PDB entry 8BEE | electron microscopy, 2.04 A resolution | chains B and P of the 10 polymer chains in the assembly

[Chain B]
Molecule: NADH dehydrogenase [ubiquinone] iron-sulfur protein 7, mitochondrial
From: Arabidopsis thaliana
Notes: EC 7.1.1.2
UniProt: Q42577 (NDUS7_ARATH); residues 1-218 here = UniProt positions 1-218
Chain sequence (218 residues; row label = number of the first residue in the row):
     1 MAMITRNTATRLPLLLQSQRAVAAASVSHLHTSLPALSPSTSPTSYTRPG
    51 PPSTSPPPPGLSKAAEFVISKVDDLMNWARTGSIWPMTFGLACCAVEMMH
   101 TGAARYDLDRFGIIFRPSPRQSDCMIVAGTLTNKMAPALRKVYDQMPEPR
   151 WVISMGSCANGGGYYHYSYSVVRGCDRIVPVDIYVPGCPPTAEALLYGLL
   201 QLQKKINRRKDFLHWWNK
Unresolved in the structure: 1-61
Ion coordination: 4Fe-4S cluster Fe: C93, C94, C158, C188
Ligand contacts: 4Fe-4S cluster (SF4): A92, C93, C94, G129, T130, G156, S157, C158, Y165, G187, C188, P189
UniProt features mapped onto this chain:
  - binding site ([4Fe-4S] cluster): C93, C94, C158, C188

[Chain P]
Molecule: NADH dehydrogenase [ubiquinone] 1 alpha subcomplex subunit 9, mitochondrial
From: Arabidopsis thaliana
UniProt: Q9SK66 (NDUA9_ARATH); numbering as in UniProt (aligned over 1-402)
Chain sequence (402 residues; numbered 1 to 402; the number before each row is that of its first residue):
     1 MQVVSRRLVQRPLVGGASIYSSSSLRSLYGVSNHLNGTDNCRYSSSLATK
    51 GVGHLARKGTGGRSSVSGIVATVFGATGFLGRYLVQQLAKMGSQVLVPFR
   101 GSEDSPRHLKLMGDLGQVVPMKFDPRDEDSIKAVMAKANVVINLIGREYE
   151 TRNFSFEDANHHIAEKLALVAKEHGGIMRYIQVSCLGASVSSPSRMLRAK
   201 AAAEEAVLNALPEATIMRPATMIGTEDRILNPWSMFVKKYGFLPLIGGGT
   251 TKFQPVYVVDVAAAIVAALKDDGSSMGKTYELGGPDVFTTHELAEIMYDM
   301 IREWPRYVKLPFPIAKAMAAPRDFMVNKVPFPLPSPQIFNLDQINALTTD
   351 TLVSDNALKFQDLDLVPHKLKGYPVEFLIQYRKGGPNFGSTVSEKIPTDF
   401 YP
Unresolved in the structure: 1-66, 383-402
Ligand contacts: NADPH (NDP; NADPH dihydro-nicotinamide-adenine-dinucleotide phosphate): G75, A76, T77, G78, F79, L80, G81, R100, S105, P125, L144, I145, G146, R147, E148, F154, A159, I163, V183, S184, C185, K200, P219, A220, T221, M222, R228

[Interface between chain B and chain P]
Pairs across the interface - 27 pairs, chain B then chain P:
  R140(B) - L111(P)
  E148(B) - R107(P)  salt bridge
  R150(B) - R107(P)  hydrogen bond (backbone-side chain)
  W151(B) - R107(P)
  D176(B) - L111(P)
  I178(B) - L111(P)
  V179(B) - L111(P)
  P180(B) - R107(P)
  P180(B) - K110(P)
  P180(B) - L111(P)
  V181(B) - K110(P)  hydrogen bond (backbone-side chain)
  D182(B) - R107(P)  salt bridge
  R208(B) - E103(P)  salt bridge
  R209(B) - D104(P)  salt bridge
  H214(B) - G101(P)
  H214(B) - S102(P)
  W215(B) - P332(P)  hydrophobic
  W216(B) - R152(P)  hydrogen bond (backbone-side chain)
  W216(B) - N153(P)
  W216(B) - P330(P)
  W216(B) - F331(P)  hydrophobic
  W216(B) - P332(P)
  N217(B) - N153(P)
  N217(B) - F154(P)
  K218(B) - R100(P)
  K218(B) - T151(P)  hydrogen bond (backbone-side chain)
  K218(B) - N153(P)
Interface residues without a listed pair, chain B (19 interface residues in all): R177, K205
Interface residues without a listed pair, chain P (16 interface residues in all): K122

[In short]
19 residues of chain B and 16 residues of chain P are in contact, with 4 hydrogen bonds and 4 salt bridges.
Polar contacts include E148(B)-R107(P), D182(B)-R107(P) and R208(B)-E103(P). Bound to chain B: 4Fe-4S cluster.
Chain P binds NADPH.
Chain B is NADH dehydrogenase [ubiquinone] iron-sulfur protein 7, mitochondrial and chain P is NADH
dehydrogenase [ubiquinone] 1 alpha subcomplex subunit 9, mitochondrial, both from Arabidopsis thaliana; the
structure, Cryo-EM structure of the Arabidopsis thaliana I+III2 supercomplex (CI peripheral core), was
determined by electron microscopy together with 8BED, 8BEF, 8BEH, 8BEL, 8BEP, 8BPX, 8BQ5 and 8BQ6 from the
same study.
